Entry 7UUT (X-ray diffraction, 1.89 A resolution); this record covers chains A and D of the 4 polymer chains in the assembly.

# Chain A
Protein: Secondary-alcohol dehydrogenase
From: Thermoanaerobacter pseudethanolicus
Notes: EC 1.1.1.80
Reference sequence: P14941 (ADH_THEBR); numbering as in UniProt (aligned over 1-352)
Chain sequence (352 residues; each row starts with the number of its first residue):
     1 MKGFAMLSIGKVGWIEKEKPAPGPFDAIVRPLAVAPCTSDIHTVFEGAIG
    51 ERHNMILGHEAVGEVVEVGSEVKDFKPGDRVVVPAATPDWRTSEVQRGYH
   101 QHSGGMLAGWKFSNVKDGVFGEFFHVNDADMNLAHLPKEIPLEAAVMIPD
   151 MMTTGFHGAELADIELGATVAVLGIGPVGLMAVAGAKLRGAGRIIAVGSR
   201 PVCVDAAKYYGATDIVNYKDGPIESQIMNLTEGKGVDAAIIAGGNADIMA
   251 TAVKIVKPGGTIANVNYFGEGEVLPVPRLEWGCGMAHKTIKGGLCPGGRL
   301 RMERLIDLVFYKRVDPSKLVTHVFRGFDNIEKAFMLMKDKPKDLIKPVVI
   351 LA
Differences from the reference sequence: engineered mutation A86 (Ile in P14941)
Metal / ion sites: Zn2+: C37, H59, D150 (together with (2R)-pentan-2-ol); K+ site 1: Y99 (shared with 3 residues of chain B); K+ site 2: G259, G260, H287, T289 (shared with 1 residue of chain B)
Residues lining bound ligands:
  - (2R)-pentan-2-ol (2RP): C37, S39, H59, A85, A86, W110, D150, L294, C295
  - NADP (NAP; NADP nicotinamide-adenine-dinucleotide phosphate): C37, T38, S39, H42, D150, M151, T154, G174, I175, G176, P177, V178, G179, V197, S199, R200, I223, A242, G243, G244, N245, D247, I248, V265, N266, Y267, G293, L294, C295, K340
UniProt features mapped onto this chain:
  - binding site (Zn(2+)): C37, H59, D150
  - binding site (NADP(+)): I175 to V178, G198 to R200, Y218, V265 to Y267, K340

# Chain D
Protein: Secondary-alcohol dehydrogenase
From: Thermoanaerobacter pseudethanolicus
Notes: EC 1.1.1.80
Reference sequence: P14941 (ADH_THEBR); numbering as in UniProt (aligned over 1-352)
Chain sequence (352 residues; numbered 1 to 352; the number before each row is that of its first residue):
     1 MKGFAMLSIGKVGWIEKEKPAPGPFDAIVRPLAVAPCTSDIHTVFEGAIG
    51 ERHNMILGHEAVGEVVEVGSEVKDFKPGDRVVVPAATPDWRTSEVQRGYH
   101 QHSGGMLAGWKFSNVKDGVFGEFFHVNDADMNLAHLPKEIPLEAAVMIPD
   151 MMTTGFHGAELADIELGATVAVLGIGPVGLMAVAGAKLRGAGRIIAVGSR
   201 PVCVDAAKYYGATDIVNYKDGPIESQIMNLTEGKGVDAAIIAGGNADIMA
   251 TAVKIVKPGGTIANVNYFGEGEVLPVPRLEWGCGMAHKTIKGGLCPGGRL
   301 RMERLIDLVFYKRVDPSKLVTHVFRGFDNIEKAFMLMKDKPKDLIKPVVI
   351 LA
Differences from the reference sequence: engineered mutation A86 (Ile in P14941)
Modified positions: M1 (N-formylmethionine; FME)
Metal / ion sites: Zn2+: C37, H59, D150 (together with (2R)-pentan-2-ol); K+ site 1: Y99 (shared with 4 residues of chain C); K+ site 2: G259, G260, H287, T289 (shared with 1 residue of chain C)
Residues lining bound ligands:
  - (2R)-pentan-2-ol (2RP): C37, S39, H59, A85, A86, W110, D150, Y267, L294, C295
  - NADP (NAP; NADP nicotinamide-adenine-dinucleotide phosphate): C37, T38, S39, H42, D150, M151, T154, G174, I175, G176, P177, V178, G179, V197, G198, S199, R200, Y218, I223, A242, G243, G244, I248, V265, N266, Y267, G293, L294, C295, K340
UniProt features mapped onto this chain:
  - binding site (Zn(2+)): C37, H59, D150
  - binding site (NADP(+)): I175 to V178, G198 to R200, Y218, V265 to Y267, K340

# Interface between chain A and chain D
Pairs across the interface (47; chain A residue first):
  F156(A) with L166(D), hydrophobic
  E160(A) with L166(D)
  I164(A) with R189(D), hydrogen bond (backbone-side chain)
  E165(A) with R304(D), salt bridge
  L166(A) with F156(D), hydrophobic; E160(D); L188(D); R189(D); R304(D)
  G167(A) with R304(D); L308(D)
  K187(A) with K187(D)
  L188(A) with K187(D); L188(D); R189(D), hydrogen bond (backbone-backbone); G190(D), hydrogen bond (backbone-backbone)
  R189(A) with I164(D), hydrogen bond (side chain-backbone); L166(D); L188(D); R189(D), hydrogen bond (backbone-side chain)
  G190(A) with L188(D), hydrogen bond (backbone-backbone); L308(D)
  A191(A) with R313(D), hydrogen bond (backbone-side chain)
  G192(A) with Y311(D); R313(D), hydrogen bond (backbone-side chain)
  R193(A) with Y311(D), hydrogen bond
  I194(A) with R313(D)
  G211(A) with R313(D), hydrogen bond (backbone-side chain)
  T213(A) with Y311(D); R313(D)
  D237(A) with R304(D), salt bridge
  R304(A) with E165(D), salt bridge; L166(D); G167(D); A168(D); D237(D), salt bridge
  L308(A) with G167(D); G190(D); A191(D)
  Y311(A) with G192(D); R193(D); T213(D)
  R313(A) with A191(D), hydrogen bond (side chain-backbone); G192(D), hydrogen bond (side chain-backbone); I194(D); G211(D), hydrogen bond (side chain-backbone); T213(D)
Other interface residues (no listed pair), chain A (23 interface residues in all): R301, D307
Other interface residues (no listed pair), chain D (23 interface residues in all): D307

# Summary
Chain A and chain D each contribute 23 residues to their interface; the contacts include 13 hydrogen bonds and
4 salt bridges. Polar contacts include E165(A)-R304(D), D237(A)-R304(D) and R304(A)-E165(D). Chain A binds
NADP and (2R)-pentan-2-ol. Ligands of chain D: NADP and (2R)-pentan-2-ol.
Here chain A is Secondary-alcohol dehydrogenase and chain D is Secondary-alcohol dehydrogenase, both from
Thermoanaerobacter pseudethanolicus. Entry 7UUT (Ternary complex crystal structure of secondary alcohol
dehydrogenases from the Thermoanaerobacter ethanolicus mutants C295A and I86A ...) was determined by X-ray
diffraction, deposited together with 7UX4 and 7UTC.
